PDB entry 8TNL | electron microscopy, 3.62 A resolution | chains H and I of the 9 polymer chains in the assembly

[Chain H]
Name: H7.HK1 Neutralizing Antibody Heavy Chain
Source organism: Homo sapiens
Notes: antibody fragment or engineered binder
Sequence (119 residues; each row starts with the number of its first residue):
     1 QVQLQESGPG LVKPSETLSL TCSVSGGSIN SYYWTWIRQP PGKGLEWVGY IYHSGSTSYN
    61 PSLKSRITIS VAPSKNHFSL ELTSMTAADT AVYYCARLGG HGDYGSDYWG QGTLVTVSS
Disulfides: Cys22-Cys95

[Chain I]
Name: Hemagglutinin
Source organism: Influenza A virus (A/Shanghai/02/2013(H7N9))
UniProtKB: A0A067Y6L0 (A0A067Y6L0_9INFA); residues -17 to 497 here correspond to UniProt positions 1-515 (UniProt number = residue number + 18)
Sequence (566 residues; numbered -17 to 543 plus 11 insertion-coded residues; 6 numbers in that range are skipped by the numbering (no residue carries them; nothing is unmodelled there); the number before each row is that of its first residue; a row labelled like 316A-316K holds insertion residues (316A, then the next letters in order); numbers below 1 keep their minus sign (Met-17 is residue -17)):
   -17 MNTQILVFAL IAIIPTNADK ICLGHHAVSN GTKVNTLCER GVEVVNATET VERTNIPRIC
    43 SKGKRTVDLG QCGLLGTITG PPQCDQFLEF SADLIIERRE GSDVCYPGKF VNEEALRQIL
   103 RESGGIDKEA MGFTYSGIRT NGATSSCRRS GSSFYAEMKW LLSNTDNAAF PQMTKSYKNT
   163 RKNPALIVWG IHHSGSTAEQ TKLYGSGNKL VTVGSSNYQQ SFVPSPGART QVNGQSGRID
   223 FHWLMLNPND TVTFSFNGAF IAPDRASFLR GKSMGIQSGV QVDADCEGDC YYSGGTIISN
   283 LPFQNIDSRA VGKCPRYVKQ RSLLLATGMK NVPE
316A-316K IPKGRRRRRRG
   323 LFGAIAGFIE NGWEGLIDGW YGFRHQNAQG EGTAADYKST QSAIDCITGK LNRLIEKTNQ
   383 QFELIDNEFT EVEKQIGNVI NWTRDSITEV WSYNAELLVA MENQHTIDLA DSEMDKLYER
   443 VKRQLRENAE EDGTGCFEIF HKCDDDCMAS IRNNTYDHSK YREEAMQNRI QIDGVSGRLV
   503 PRGSPGSGYI PEAPRDGQAY VRKDGEWVLL STFLGHHHHH H
Unresolved in the structure: -17 to 0, 209-219, 316A-316K, 491-543
Disulfides: Cys4-Cys458, Cys42-Cys268, Cys54-Cys66, Cys87-Cys129, Cys272-Cys296, Cys465-Cys469
Glycans and other covalent adducts: N-acetylglucosamine (NAG) linked to Asn28, Asn403
Construct notes: conflict Cys20 (Thr38 in A0A067Y6L0), Ser128 (Ala146 in A0A067Y6L0), Val205 (Ala223 in A0A067Y6L0), Tyr274 (His292 in A0A067Y6L0), Cys368 (Gln386 in A0A067Y6L0), Gly496 (Pro514 in A0A067Y6L0); insertion (316E-316I); expression tag (498-543)

[How chain H and chain I interact]
Pairs across the interface (23; chain H residue first):
  Asn30(H) - Ala112(I)
  Ser31(H) - Ala112(I)
  Ser31(H) - Met113(I)  hydrogen bond (side chain-backbone)
  Ser31(H) - Gly114(I)
  Tyr32(H) - Gly114(I)
  Tyr52(H) - Glu111(I)  hydrogen bond
  Tyr52(H) - Thr162(I)
  His53(H) - Glu111(I)  salt bridge
  Arg97(H) - Gly114(I)  hydrogen bond (side chain-backbone)
  Arg97(H) - Thr116(I)
  Gly102(H) - Ser158(I)
  Asp103(H) - Gly114(I)
  Asp103(H) - Thr116(I)  hydrogen bond
  Asp103(H) - Lys157(I)
  Tyr104(H) - Thr156(I)
  Tyr104(H) - Lys157(I)
  Tyr104(H) - Ser158(I)
  Gly105(H) - Ser118(I)
  Gly105(H) - Lys157(I)
  Ser106(H) - Thr116(I)  hydrogen bond
  Ser106(H) - Ser118(I)
  Ser106(H) - Lys157(I)
  Tyr108(H) - Thr116(I)
Interface residues without a listed pair, chain H (13 interface residues in all): Tyr33
Interface residues without a listed pair, chain I (13 interface residues in all): Phe115, Tyr159, Lys160

[Overview]
Chain H and chain I each contribute 13 residues to their interface; the contacts include 5 hydrogen bonds and
1 salt bridge. Polar contacts include His53(H)-Glu111(I), Ser31(H)-Met113(I) and Tyr52(H)-Glu111(I).
Covalently linked N-acetylglucosamine: at Asn28(I) and Asn403(I).
Here chain H is H7.HK1 Neutralizing Antibody Heavy Chain (Homo sapiens) and chain I is Hemagglutinin
(Influenza A virus (A/Shanghai/02/2013(H7N9))). Entry 8TNL (CryoEM structure of H7 hemagglutinin from
A/Shanghai2/2013 H7N9 in complex with a human neutralizing antibody H7.HK1) was determined by electron
microscopy, deposited together with 8TOA.
